PDB entry 5GM6 | electron microscopy, 3.50 A resolution | chains C and D of the 46 polymer chains in the assembly

== Chain C ==
Name: Pre-mRNA-splicing factor SNU114
Organism: Saccharomyces cerevisiae (strain ATCC 204508 / S288c)
UniProt: P36048 (SN114_YEAST); numbering as in UniProt (aligned over 1-1008)
Chain sequence (1008 residues; each row starts with the number of its first residue):
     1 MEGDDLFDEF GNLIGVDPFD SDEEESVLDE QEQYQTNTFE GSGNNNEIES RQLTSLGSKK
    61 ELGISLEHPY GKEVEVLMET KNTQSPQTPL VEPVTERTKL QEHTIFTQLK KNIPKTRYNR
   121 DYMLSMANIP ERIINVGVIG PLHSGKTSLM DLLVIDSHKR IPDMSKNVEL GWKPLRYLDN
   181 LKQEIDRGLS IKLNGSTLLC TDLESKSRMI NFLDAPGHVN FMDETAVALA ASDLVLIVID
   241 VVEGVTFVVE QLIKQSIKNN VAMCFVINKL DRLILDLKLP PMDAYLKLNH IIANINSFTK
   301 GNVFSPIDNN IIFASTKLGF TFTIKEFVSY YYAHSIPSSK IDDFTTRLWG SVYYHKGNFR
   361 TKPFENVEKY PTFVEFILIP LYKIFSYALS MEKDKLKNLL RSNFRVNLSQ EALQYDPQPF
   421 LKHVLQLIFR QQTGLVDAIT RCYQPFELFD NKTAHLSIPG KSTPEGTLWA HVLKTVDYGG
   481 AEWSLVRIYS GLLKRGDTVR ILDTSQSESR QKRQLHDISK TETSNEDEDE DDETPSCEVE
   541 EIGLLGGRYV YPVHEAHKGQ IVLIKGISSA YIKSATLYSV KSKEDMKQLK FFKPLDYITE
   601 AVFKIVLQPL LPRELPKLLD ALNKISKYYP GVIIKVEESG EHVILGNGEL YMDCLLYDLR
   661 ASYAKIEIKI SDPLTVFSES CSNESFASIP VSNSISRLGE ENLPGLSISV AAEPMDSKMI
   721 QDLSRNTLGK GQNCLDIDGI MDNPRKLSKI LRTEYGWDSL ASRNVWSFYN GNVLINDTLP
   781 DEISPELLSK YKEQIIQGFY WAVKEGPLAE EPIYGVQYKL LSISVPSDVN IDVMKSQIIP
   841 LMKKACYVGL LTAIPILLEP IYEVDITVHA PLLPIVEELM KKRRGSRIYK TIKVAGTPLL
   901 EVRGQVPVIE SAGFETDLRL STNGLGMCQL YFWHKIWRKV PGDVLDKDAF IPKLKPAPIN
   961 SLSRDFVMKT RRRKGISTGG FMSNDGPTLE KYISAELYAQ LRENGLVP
Not modelled in the structure: 1-66, 511-529, 684-695, 976-1008
Residues lining bound ligands: GTP (guanosine-5'-triphosphate): Pro141, Leu142, His143, Ser144, Gly145, Lys146, Thr147, Ser148, Pro174, Arg176, Leu189, Ser190, Ala215, Pro216, Gly217, His218, Asn268, Lys269, Asp271, Arg272, Asp276, Ser315, Thr316, Lys317
Swiss-Prot annotation at these positions:
  - region: Gly140 to Thr147 (G1), Gly188 to Lys192 (G2), Asp214 to Gly217 (G3), Asn268 to Asp271 (G4), Ser315 to Lys317 (G5)
  - binding site (GTP): Gly140 to Thr147, Asp214 to His218, Asn268 to Asp271
  - modified residue: Ser85 (Phosphoserine), Thr88 (Phosphothreonine)

== Chain D ==
Molecule: Saccharomyces cerevisiae strain CDRDR_sf_H chromosome VII sequence
Organism: Saccharomyces cerevisiae
Sequence (214 nucleotides; row label = number of the first residue in the row):
     1 AAGCAGCUUU ACAGAUCAAU GGCGGAGGGA GGUCAACAUC AAGAACUGUG GGCCUUUUAU
    61 UGCCUAUAGA ACUUAUAACG AACAUGGUUC UUGCCUUUUA CCAGAACCAU CCGGGUGUUG
   121 UCUCCAUAGA AACAGGUAAA GCUGUCCGUU ACUGUGGGCU UGCCAUAUUU UUUGGAACUU
   181 UUCUGCCCUU UUUCUCAAUG AGUAAGGAGG GCGU
Not modelled in the structure: 1-27, 56-59, 128-162, 184-214

== How chain C and chain D interact ==
Pairs across the interface (28):
  Arg97(C) with G43(D), salt bridge to the phosphate
  Lys99(C) with G43(D), salt bridge to the phosphate; A44(D), salt bridge to the phosphate
  Leu100(C) with A44(D), hydrogen bond to the phosphate
  Gln101(C) with A44(D), hydrogen bond to the phosphate; A45(D), base contact; A75(D), hydrogen bond to the base; A77(D), base contact
  Ile105(C) with A44(D), base contact; A75(D), base contact
  Phe106(C) with A44(D), sugar contact
  Thr107(C) with A44(D), hydrogen bond to the sugar; A45(D), phosphate contact
  Gln108(C) with G43(D), sugar contact; A45(D), phosphate contact
  Leu109(C) with G43(D), base contact
  Lys110(C) with U65(D), salt bridge to the phosphate
  Asn112(C) with A45(D), hydrogen bond to the phosphate; C46(D), base contact
  Arg160(C) with A71(D), salt bridge to the phosphate
  Pro162(C) with A44(D), base contact
  Asp163(C) with A44(D), hydrogen bond to the sugar
  Ser165(C) with A75(D), hydrogen bond to the phosphate
  Lys166(C) with U73(D), phosphate contact
  Asn167(C) with A75(D), hydrogen bond to the phosphate
  Lys173(C) with A75(D), phosphate contact; U76(D), phosphate contact
  His334(C) with C163(D), base contact
Interface residues without a listed pair, chain C (22 interface residues in all): Thr98, Ile185, Ser335
Interface residues without a listed pair, chain D (16 interface residues in all): A42, A70, C72, U74, C164

== In short ==
22 residues of chain C face 16 of chain D across their interface; the contacts include 8 hydrogen bonds and 5
salt bridges. Among the polar pairs are Gln101(C)-A75(D), Thr107(C)-A44(D) and Asp163(C)-A44(D). Ligands of
chain C: GTP. From UniProt: 17 GTP-binding residues on chain C.
Chain C is Pre-mRNA-splicing factor SNU114 (Saccharomyces cerevisiae (strain ATCC 204508 / S288c)) and chain D
is Saccharomyces cerevisiae strain CDRDR_sf_H chromosome VII sequence (Saccharomyces cerevisiae); the
structure, Cryo-EM structure of the activated spliceosome (Bact complex) at 3.5 angstrom resolution, was
determined by electron microscopy.
